PDB entry 4B9S | X-ray diffraction, 1.73 A resolution | chains A and C of the 3 polymer chains in the assembly

[Chain A]
Name: DNA polymerase
From: Geobacillus stearothermophilus
Notes: EC 2.7.7.7
Reference sequence: E1C9K5 (E1C9K5_GEOSE); residues 297-876 here correspond to UniProt positions 1-580 (UniProt number = residue number - 296)
Amino-acid sequence (619 residues; row label = number of the first residue in the row):
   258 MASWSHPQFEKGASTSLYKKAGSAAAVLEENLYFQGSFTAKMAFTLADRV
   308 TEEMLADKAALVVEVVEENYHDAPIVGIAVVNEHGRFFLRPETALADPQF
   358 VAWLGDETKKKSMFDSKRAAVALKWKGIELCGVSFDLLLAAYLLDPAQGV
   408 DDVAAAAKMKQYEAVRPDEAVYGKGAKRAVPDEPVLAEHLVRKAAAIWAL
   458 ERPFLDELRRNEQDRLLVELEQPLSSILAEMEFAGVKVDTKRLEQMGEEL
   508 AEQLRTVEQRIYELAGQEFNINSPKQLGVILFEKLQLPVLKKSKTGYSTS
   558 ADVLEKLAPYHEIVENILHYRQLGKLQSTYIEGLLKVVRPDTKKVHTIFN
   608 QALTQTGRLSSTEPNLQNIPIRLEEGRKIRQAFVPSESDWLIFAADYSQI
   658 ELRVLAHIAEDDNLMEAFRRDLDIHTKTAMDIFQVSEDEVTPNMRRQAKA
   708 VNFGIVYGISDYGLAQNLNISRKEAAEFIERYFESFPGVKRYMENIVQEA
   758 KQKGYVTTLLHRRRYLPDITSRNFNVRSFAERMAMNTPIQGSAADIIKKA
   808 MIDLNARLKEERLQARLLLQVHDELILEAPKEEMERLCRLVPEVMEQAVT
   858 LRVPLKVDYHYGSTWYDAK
Not modelled in the structure: 258-297
Construct notes: expression tag (258-296)
Ion coordination: Mg2+: Asp653, Tyr654, Asp830

[Chain C]
Molecule: 15-nt DNA strand
Sequence (15 nucleotides; numbered 1 to 15; the number before each row is that of its first residue):
     1 CATXAGAGTCAGGTT
Not modelled in the structure: 1-2, 15
Modified positions: FOX (((1R,2S,4R)-4-{[2-amino-5-(formylamino)-6-oxo-3,6-dihydropyrimidin-4-yl]amino}-2-hydroxycyclopentyl)methyl 5'-phosphate) at position 4

[Interface between chain A and chain C]
Contacting residue pairs (40):
  Asn527(A) - DG12(C)  hydrogen bond to the phosphate
  Asn529(A) - DA11(C)  phosphate contact
  Asn529(A) - DG12(C)  sugar contact
  Ser530(A) - DG12(C)  phosphate contact
  Ser530(A) - DG13(C)  hydrogen bond to the phosphate
  Gln533(A) - DG13(C)  phosphate contact
  Lys582(A) - DG8(C)  base contact
  Lys582(A) - DT9(C)  base contact
  Ser585(A) - DC10(C)  phosphate contact
  Thr586(A) - DC10(C)  sugar contact
  Gly590(A) - DC10(C)  phosphate contact
  Leu610(A) - DA7(C)  phosphate contact
  Leu610(A) - DG8(C)  phosphate contact
  Thr611(A) - DA7(C)  phosphate contact
  Gln612(A) - DA7(C)  hydrogen bond to the phosphate
  Arg615(A) - DG6(C)  base contact
  Ser617(A) - DA7(C)  hydrogen bond to the phosphate
  Ser617(A) - DG8(C)  hydrogen bond to the phosphate
  Ser618(A) - DG8(C)  sugar contact
  Thr619(A) - DG8(C)  sugar contact
  Thr619(A) - DT9(C)  phosphate contact
  Glu620(A) - DT9(C)  hydrogen bond to the phosphate
  Asn622(A) - DG8(C)  hydrogen bond to the sugar
  Asn622(A) - DT9(C)  phosphate contact
  Asn625(A) - DG8(C)  base contact
  Phe710(A) - DA5(C)  base contact
  Tyr714(A) - DA5(C)  sugar contact
  Gly715(A) - DA5(C)  sugar contact
  Ile716(A) - DA5(C)  phosphate contact
  Ser717(A) - FOX_4(C)  base contact
  Ser717(A) - DA5(C)  phosphate contact
  Tyr719(A) - DT3(C)  stacking on the base
  Arg771(A) - DG6(C)  salt bridge to the phosphate
  Asn782(A) - DT3(C)  hydrogen bond to the base
  Phe786(A) - FOX_4(C)  sugar contact
  Phe786(A) - DA5(C)  phosphate contact
  Phe786(A) - DG6(C)  phosphate contact
  Arg789(A) - FOX_4(C)  base contact
  Arg789(A) - DA5(C)  salt bridge to the phosphate
  Met790(A) - DA5(C)  sugar contact
Interface residues without a listed pair, chain A (32 interface residues in all): Lys532, Pro621, Gly720
Interface residues without a listed pair, chain C (12 interface residues in all): DT14

[Overview]
Chain A and chain C form an interface of 32 and 12 residues respectively; the contacts include 8 hydrogen
bonds, 2 salt bridges and 1 aromatic stacking contact. Polar pairs include Asn782(A)-DT3(C), Asn622(A)-DG8(C)
and Asn527(A)-DG12(C). Asp653(A), Tyr654(A) and Asp830(A) form the Mg2+ site.
Chain A is DNA polymerase (Geobacillus stearothermophilus) and chain C is a 15-nt DNA strand; the structure,
Structure of the high fidelity DNA polymerase I with an oxidative formamidopyrimidine-dG DNA lesion outside of
..., was determined by X-ray diffraction, deposited together with 4B9L, 4B9M, 4B9N, 4B9T, 4B9U and 4B9V.
